1R5C - chains A and B; structure by X-ray diffraction, 2.10 A resolution.

# Chain A (and B)
Molecule: Ribonuclease, seminal
Organism: Bos taurus
Notes: EC 3.1.27.5; chain B of this document is another copy of the same molecule, construct and numbering; everything in this record applies to it too
Reference sequence: P00669 (RNS_BOVIN); residues 1-124 here correspond to UniProt positions 27-150 (UniProt number = residue number + 26)
Sequence (124 residues; each row starts with the number of its first residue):
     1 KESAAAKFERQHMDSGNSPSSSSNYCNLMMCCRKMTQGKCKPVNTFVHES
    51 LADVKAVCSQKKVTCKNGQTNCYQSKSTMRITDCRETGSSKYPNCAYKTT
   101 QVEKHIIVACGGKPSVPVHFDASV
Cystine bridges: C26-C84, C40-C95, C58-C110, C65-C72
Small-molecule neighbours:
  - CPA (2'-deoxycytidine-2'-deoxyadenosine-3',5'-monophosphate), molecule 1: K7, Q11, H12
  - CPA, molecule 2: K41, V43, N44, T45, C65, N67, Q69, N71, C72, D83, A109, V118, H119, F120, D121

# Chain A / chain B interface
Contacting residue pairs - 84 pairs, chain A then chain B:
  A4(A) with V118(B), hydrophobic
  A5(A) with V116(B), hydrophobic
  F8(A) with P117(B); V118(B); H119(B)
  E9(A) with R33(B); L51(B)
  R10(A) with R33(B), hydrogen bond (backbone-side chain); K34(B)
  Q11(A) with M35(B); K41(B), hydrogen bond; N44(B), hydrogen bond (backbone-side chain); T45(B); F46(B)
  H12(A) with N44(B), hydrogen bond; T45(B), hydrogen bond (side chain-backbone); F46(B); V47(B), hydrogen bond (backbone-backbone); F120(B)
  M13(A) with R33(B), hydrogen bond (backbone-side chain); V47(B); E49(B); L51(B), hydrophobic; V54(B), hydrophobic
  D14(A) with Y25(B), hydrogen bond; M29(B); R33(B), salt bridge; V47(B), hydrogen bond (backbone-backbone); H48(B), hydrogen bond (backbone-side chain)
  S15(A) with V47(B); H48(B); E49(B), hydrogen bond (side chain-backbone); S50(B); L51(B)
  G16(A) with H48(B), hydrogen bond (backbone-backbone); R80(B), hydrogen bond (backbone-side chain)
  N17(A) with R80(B), hydrogen bond (backbone-side chain)
  P19(A) with Y25(B); H48(B)
  S20(A) with S22(B); Y25(B); Q101(B)
  S22(A) with P19(B); S20(B)
  Y25(A) with D14(B), hydrogen bond; P19(B), hydrophobic
  L28(A) with L28(B), hydrophobic; M29(B), hydrophobic
  M29(A) with D14(B); L28(B), hydrophobic
  C31(A) with C32(B), disulfide
  C32(A) with C31(B), disulfide; C32(B), hydrophobic
  R33(A) with E9(B), hydrogen bond (side chain-backbone); R10(B), hydrogen bond (side chain-backbone); M13(B), hydrogen bond (side chain-backbone)
  K34(A) with R10(B)
  M35(A) with Q11(B)
  Q37(A) with K34(B)
  K41(A) with Q11(B)
  N44(A) with Q11(B), hydrogen bond (side chain-backbone); H12(B)
  T45(A) with Q11(B); H12(B), hydrogen bond (backbone-side chain)
  F46(A) with Q11(B); H12(B)
  V47(A) with H12(B), hydrogen bond (backbone-backbone); D14(B), hydrogen bond (backbone-backbone); S15(B)
  H48(A) with D14(B), hydrogen bond (side chain-backbone); N17(B); P19(B)
  E49(A) with M13(B); S15(B), hydrogen bond (backbone-side chain)
  L51(A) with E9(B); S15(B)
  V54(A) with M13(B), hydrophobic
  T82(A) with P19(B)
  Q101(A) with P19(B)
  V116(A) with A5(B), hydrophobic
  P117(A) with F8(B)
  V118(A) with A4(B), hydrophobic
  H119(A) with F8(B)
  F120(A) with H12(B)
Also at the interface, not in a pair above, chain A (42 interface residues in all): S50, V108
Also at the interface, not in a pair above, chain B (41 interface residues in all): S21, V108
Disulfides between the chains: C31(A)-C32(B), C32(A)-C31(B)

# In short
42 residues of chain A face 41 of chain B across their interface; the contacts include 2 disulfide bonds, 24
hydrogen bonds and 1 salt bridge. Among the polar pairs are D14(A)-R33(B), R10(A)-R33(B) and Q11(A)-K41(B).
Bound to chain A: compound CPA.
Chain A and chain B are both Ribonuclease, seminal (Bos taurus); the structure, X-ray structure of the complex
of Bovine seminal ribonuclease swapping dimer with d(CpA), was determined by X-ray diffraction together with
1R5D from the same study.
